PDB entry 8B6J | electron microscopy, 2.80 A resolution | chains D and I of the 24 polymer chains in the assembly

Chain D:
Name: Cytochrome protein c1
Source organism: Tetrahymena thermophila SB210
UniProt: Q24IM5 (Q24IM5_TETTS); numbering as in UniProt (aligned over 1-319)
Chain sequence (319 residues; numbered 1 to 319; the number before each row is that of its first residue):
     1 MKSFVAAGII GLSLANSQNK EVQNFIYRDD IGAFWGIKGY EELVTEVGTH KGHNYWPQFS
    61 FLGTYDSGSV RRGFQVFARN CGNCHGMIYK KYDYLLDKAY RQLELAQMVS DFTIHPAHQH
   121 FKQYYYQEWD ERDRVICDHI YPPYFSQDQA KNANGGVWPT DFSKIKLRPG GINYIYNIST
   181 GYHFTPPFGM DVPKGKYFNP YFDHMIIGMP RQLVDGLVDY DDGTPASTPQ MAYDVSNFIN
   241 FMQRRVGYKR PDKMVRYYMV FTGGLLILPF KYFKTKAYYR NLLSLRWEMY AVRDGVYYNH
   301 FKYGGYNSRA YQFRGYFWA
Not modelled in the structure: 1-24
Covalent attachments: heme c (HEC) linked to Cys-81, Cys-84
Ion coordination: heme c Fe near His-85 (its only coordinating residue here)
Ligand contacts:
  - heme c (HEC): Asn-80, His-85, Asn-154, Val-157, Trp-158, Pro-159, Thr-160, Phe-162, Ile-165, Arg-168, Tyr-174, Ile-175, Ile-178, Ser-179, Lys-196, Phe-202, Ile-206, Ile-207, Gly-208, Met-209, Gln-212, Val-235
  - 1,2-diacyl-sn-glycero-3-phosphocholine (PC1), molecule 1: Phe-25, Ile-26, Tyr-27, Trp-35, Gly-36, Ile-37
  - 1,2-diacyl-sn-glycero-3-phosphocholine (PC1), molecule 2: Met-254, Tyr-257, Tyr-258, Phe-261
  - 1,2-diacyl-sn-glycero-3-phosphocholine (PC1), molecule 3: Arg-256, Tyr-257, Met-259, Val-260, Gly-263, Gly-264, Ile-267

Chain I:
Name: Transmembrane protein, putative
Source organism: Tetrahymena thermophila SB210
UniProt: I7MM45 (I7MM45_TETTS); residue numbers follow UniProt; this construct covers 1-119
Chain sequence (119 residues; row label = number of the first residue in the row):
     1 MVYGKLIFNN IKEYTPSWIK TIPYSQVTKP ILRKQPQIVG KINADPKVKK FWVFLRENVQ
    61 YYPFLWQFFI LGTSFVWFHV CYDPWLAIYQ ANNAHRSLET ALTKEKAHKK KLAEQEESE
Not modelled in the structure: 1, 119
Ligand contacts:
  - 1,2-diacyl-sn-glycero-3-phosphocholine (PC1), molecule 1: Gln-60, Pro-63, Trp-66, Gln-67, Ile-70
  - 1,2-diacyl-sn-glycero-3-phosphocholine (PC1), molecule 2: Tyr-61, Tyr-62, Pro-63, Phe-64
  - 1,2-diacyl-sn-glycero-3-phosphocholine (PC1), molecule 3: Trp-77, Phe-78, Cys-81, Tyr-82

How chain D and chain I interact:
Residue-residue contacts - 63 pairs, chain D then chain I:
  Tyr-55(D) with Arg-96(I), hydrogen bond
  Pro-57(D) with Arg-96(I)
  Phe-61(D) with Asn-92(I)
  Leu-62(D) with Tyr-89(I); Asn-92(I), hydrogen bond (backbone-side chain); Asn-93(I), hydrogen bond (backbone-side chain)
  Gly-63(D) with Tyr-89(I); Asn-93(I)
  Thr-64(D) with Tyr-89(I), hydrogen bond; Asn-93(I), hydrogen bond; Arg-96(I)
  Tyr-65(D) with Arg-96(I)
  Asp-66(D) with Arg-96(I)
  Ser-67(D) with Arg-96(I), hydrogen bond (side chain-backbone); Ser-97(I); Leu-98(I), hydrogen bond (side chain-backbone)
  Gly-68(D) with Ala-101(I)
  Arg-71(D) with Leu-102(I); Glu-105(I), salt bridge
  Gln-75(D) with Glu-105(I), hydrogen bond
  Asp-97(D) with Leu-98(I)
  Lys-98(D) with Arg-96(I); Leu-98(I)
  Ala-99(D) with Leu-98(I)
  Arg-101(D) with Glu-99(I), salt bridge; Leu-102(I)
  Glu-104(D) with Leu-102(I)
  Asp-221(D) with Glu-105(I); His-108(I); Lys-109(I)
  Asp-222(D) with Lys-104(I), salt bridge; Glu-105(I); His-108(I)
  Gly-223(D) with His-108(I)
  Thr-224(D) with Lys-104(I), hydrogen bond
  Pro-251(D) with Tyr-89(I)
  Asp-252(D) with Tyr-89(I), hydrogen bond
  Val-255(D) with Tyr-89(I), hydrophobic
  Tyr-258(D) with Trp-85(I), hydrophobic
  Met-259(D) with Cys-81(I); Tyr-82(I), hydrophobic; Trp-85(I), hydrophobic
  Thr-262(D) with Trp-85(I), hydrogen bond
  Gly-263(D) with Cys-81(I)
  Leu-266(D) with Trp-77(I), hydrophobic; Cys-81(I), hydrophobic
  Ile-267(D) with Trp-77(I), hydrophobic
  Phe-270(D) with Trp-77(I), hydrophobic
  Tyr-290(D) with Thr-15(I)
  Ala-291(D) with Thr-15(I); Thr-21(I)
  Val-292(D) with Tyr-14(I), hydrophobic; Thr-15(I), hydrogen bond (backbone-side chain)
  Arg-293(D) with Glu-13(I); Thr-15(I), hydrogen bond (side chain-backbone); Ser-17(I)
  Asp-294(D) with Glu-13(I)
  Tyr-297(D) with Asn-9(I), hydrogen bond (side chain-backbone); Lys-12(I)
  Tyr-298(D) with Asn-9(I), hydrogen bond (side chain-backbone); Ile-11(I), hydrogen bond (side chain-backbone); Lys-12(I)
  Lys-302(D) with Asn-9(I)
Interface residues without a listed pair, chain D (43 interface residues in all): Ser-60, Arg-72, Tyr-100, Tyr-220
Interface residues without a listed pair, chain I (29 interface residues in all): Phe-8, Val-80, Ile-88, His-95

In short:
Chain D and chain I form an interface of 43 and 29 residues respectively, with 16 hydrogen bonds and 3 salt
bridges. Among the polar pairs are Arg-71(D)/Glu-105(I), Arg-101(D)/Glu-99(I) and Asp-222(D)/Lys-104(I). One
1,2-diacyl-sn-glycero-3-phosphocholine molecule is bound between chain D and chain I.
Chain D is Cytochrome protein c1 and chain I is Transmembrane protein, putative, both from Tetrahymena
thermophila SB210; the structure, Cryo-EM structure of cytochrome bc1 complex (complex-III) from respiratory
supercomplex of Tetrahymena thermophila, was determined by electron microscopy (same publication as 8B6F and
8B6H).
